Entry 6J1X (X-ray diffraction, 2.30 A resolution); this record covers chain B.

== Chain B ==
Name: NEDD4-like E3 ubiquitin-protein ligase WWP1
From: Homo sapiens
Notes: EC 2.3.2.26
Reference sequence: Q9H0M0 (WWP1_HUMAN); numbering as in UniProt (aligned over 379-922)
Amino-acid sequence (550 residues; each row starts with the number of its first residue):
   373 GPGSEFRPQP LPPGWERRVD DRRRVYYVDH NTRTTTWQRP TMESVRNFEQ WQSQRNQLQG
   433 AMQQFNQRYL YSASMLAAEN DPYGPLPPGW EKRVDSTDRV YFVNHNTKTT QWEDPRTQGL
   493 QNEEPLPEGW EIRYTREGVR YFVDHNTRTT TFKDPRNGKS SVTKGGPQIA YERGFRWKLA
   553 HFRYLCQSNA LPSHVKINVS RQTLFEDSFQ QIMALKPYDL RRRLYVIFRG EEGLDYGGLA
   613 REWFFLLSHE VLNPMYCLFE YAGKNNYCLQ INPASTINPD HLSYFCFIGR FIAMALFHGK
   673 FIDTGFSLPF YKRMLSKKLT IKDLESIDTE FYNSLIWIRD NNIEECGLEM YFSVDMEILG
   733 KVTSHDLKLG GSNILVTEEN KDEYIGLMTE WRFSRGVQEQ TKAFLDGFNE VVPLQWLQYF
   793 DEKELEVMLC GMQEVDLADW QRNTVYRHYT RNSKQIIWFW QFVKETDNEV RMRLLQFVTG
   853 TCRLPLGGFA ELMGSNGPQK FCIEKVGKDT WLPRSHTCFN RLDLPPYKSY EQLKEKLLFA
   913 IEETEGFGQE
Disordered / not traced: 373-380, 428-431, 447-495, 534-538, 604-608, 917-922
Differences from the reference sequence: expression tag (373-378)
Swiss-Prot annotation at these positions:
  - active site: Cys890 (Glycyl thioester intermediate)
  - site: Cys890 (Required for ubiquitin-thioester formation)
  - mutagenesis: Glu614 (E614A: Reduces ubiquitin transfer), His621 (H621A: Strongly reduces ubiquitin transfer), Asp675 (D675A: Reduces ubiquitin transfer), Glu798 (E798A: Reduces ubiquitin transfer. Strongly reduces ubiquitin transfer; when associated with A-845), Met804 (M804P: Strongly reduces ubiquitin transfer; when associated with P-806), Glu806 (E806P: Strongly reduces ubiquitin transfer; when associated with P-804), Arg845 (R845A: No effect), Gln848 (Q848A: Abolishes ubiquitin transfer; when associated with A-855), Arg855 (R855A: Abolishes ubiquitin transfer; when associated with A-848), Cys890 (C890A: Abolishes monoubiquitination of AMOTL2)
From the paper describing this entry:
  - contacts within the chain: Trp387-Met627 (hydrophobic contact), Arg396-Pro651, Trp409-Pro651, Phe420-Met627 (hydrophobic contact), His517-Tyr543 (hydrogen bond)
  - interface residues: Met414, Glu509
  - mutagenesis - Y543A, M627E: decreased binding to WW
  - mutagenesis - W409A, H517A: decreased binding to HECT
  - mutagenesis - F617E: abolished binding to WW
  - mutagenesis - W409A, F437A, Y441A, Y443A, M447A, E503A, H517A, H517Y, Y543A, Y543E, W549A, F617E, M627E, M804A/Q805A: increased catalytic activity
  - disease-associated variants - R427W, S444L, H517Y, P651A: increased catalytic activity
  - post-translational modification sites: Tyr543 (citing earlier work)
  - mutagenesis - Y543A: decreased binding to WW4

== Summary ==
From UniProt: active-site residue Cys890 and 10 mutagenesis sites. From the paper: W409A, F437A and Y441A,
among others, increase catalytic activity; interface residues Met414 and Glu509; 17 substitutions were tested
in all.
Chain B is NEDD4-like E3 ubiquitin-protein ligase WWP1 (Homo sapiens); the structure, WWP1 close conformation,
was determined by X-ray diffraction together with 6J1Y and 6J1Z from the same study.
